5NJG - chains A and B of the 6 polymer chains in the assembly; structure by electron microscopy, 3.78 A resolution.

== Chain A (and B) ==
Protein: ATP-binding cassette sub-family G member 2
Source organism: Homo sapiens
Notes: engineered mutation(s): Has an N-terminal Flag-tag; chain B of this document is another copy of the same molecule, construct and numbering; everything in this record applies to it too
Reference sequence: Q9UNQ0 (ABCG2_HUMAN); numbering as in UniProt (aligned over 2-655)
Sequence (664 residues; numbered -8 to 655; the number before each row is that of its first residue; numbers below 1 keep their minus sign (Asp-8 is residue -8)):
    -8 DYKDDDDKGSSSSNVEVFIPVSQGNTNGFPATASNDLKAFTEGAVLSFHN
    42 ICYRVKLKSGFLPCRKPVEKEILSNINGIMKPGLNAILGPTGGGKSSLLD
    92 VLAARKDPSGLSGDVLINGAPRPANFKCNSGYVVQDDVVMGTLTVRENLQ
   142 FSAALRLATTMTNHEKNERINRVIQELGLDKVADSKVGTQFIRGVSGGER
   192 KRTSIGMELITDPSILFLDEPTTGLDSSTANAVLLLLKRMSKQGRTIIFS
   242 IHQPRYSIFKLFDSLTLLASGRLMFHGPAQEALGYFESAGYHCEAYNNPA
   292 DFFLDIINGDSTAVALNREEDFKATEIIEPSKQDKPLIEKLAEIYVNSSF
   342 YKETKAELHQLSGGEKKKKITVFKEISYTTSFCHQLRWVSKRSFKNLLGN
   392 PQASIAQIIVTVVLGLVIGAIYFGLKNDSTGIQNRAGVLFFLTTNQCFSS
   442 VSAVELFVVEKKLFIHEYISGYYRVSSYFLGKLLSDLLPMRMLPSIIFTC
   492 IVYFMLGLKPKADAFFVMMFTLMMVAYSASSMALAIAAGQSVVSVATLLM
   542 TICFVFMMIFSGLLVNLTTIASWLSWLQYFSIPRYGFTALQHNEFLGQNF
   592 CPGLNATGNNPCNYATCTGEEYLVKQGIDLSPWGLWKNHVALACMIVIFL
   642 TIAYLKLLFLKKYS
Unresolved in the structure: -8 to 369
Disulfide bonds: Cys592-Cys608
Covalent attachments: N-acetylglucosamine (NAG) linked to Asn596
Construct notes: expression tag (-8 to 1)
Swiss-Prot annotation at these positions:
  - binding site (ATP): Gly80 to Ser87, Arg184 to Glu190, Glu211, His243
  - site (Not glycosylated): Asn418, Asn557
  - modified residue: Thr362 (Phosphothreonine)
  - glycosylation: Asn596 (N-linked (GlcNAc...) asparagine)
Reported in the primary citation:
  - contacts within the chain: Arg482-Ser521
  - self-association interface (contacts with another copy of this molecule); pairs are residue here / residue on that copy: Leu554-Leu554, Cys603-Cys603 (disulfide)
  - post-translational modification sites: Asn596
  - mutagenesis - E211Q: abolished catalytic activity
  - disease-associated variants - Q141K: decreased expression (citing earlier work)

== How chain A and chain B interact ==
Disulfides between the chains: Cys603(A)-Cys603(B)
Pairs across the interface (52; chain A residue first):
  Leu405(A) - Phe547(B)  hydrophobic
  Val408(A) - Phe547(B)  hydrophobic
  Ile412(A) - Phe551(B)  hydrophobic
  Ile412(A) - Val556(B)  hydrophobic
  Tyr413(A) - Ile550(B)
  Tyr413(A) - Leu555(B)  hydrogen bond (side chain-backbone)
  Tyr413(A) - Val556(B)
  Ser420(A) - Tyr605(B)
  Thr421(A) - Asn557(B)  hydrogen bond
  Thr421(A) - Thr560(B)
  Gln424(A) - Leu554(B)
  Gln424(A) - Asn557(B)  hydrogen bond
  Gln424(A) - Gln617(B)
  Asn425(A) - Val556(B)  hydrogen bond (side chain-backbone)
  Asn425(A) - Thr560(B)
  Gly428(A) - Leu555(B)
  Phe431(A) - Leu555(B)  hydrophobic
  Phe432(A) - Val546(B)  hydrophobic
  Phe432(A) - Ile550(B)  hydrophobic
  Val546(A) - Phe432(B)  hydrophobic
  Phe547(A) - Leu405(B)  hydrophobic
  Phe547(A) - Val408(B)  hydrophobic
  Ile550(A) - Tyr413(B)
  Ile550(A) - Phe432(B)  hydrophobic
  Phe551(A) - Ile412(B)  hydrophobic
  Leu554(A) - Gln424(B)
  Leu554(A) - Leu555(B)  hydrophobic
  Leu555(A) - Tyr413(B)  hydrogen bond (backbone-side chain)
  Leu555(A) - Gly428(B)
  Leu555(A) - Phe431(B)  hydrophobic
  Leu555(A) - Leu554(B)  hydrophobic
  Val556(A) - Ile412(B)  hydrophobic
  Val556(A) - Tyr413(B)
  Val556(A) - Asn425(B)  hydrogen bond (backbone-side chain)
  Asn557(A) - Thr421(B)  hydrogen bond
  Asn557(A) - Gln424(B)  hydrogen bond
  Thr560(A) - Thr421(B)
  Thr560(A) - Asn425(B)
  Cys592(A) - Tyr605(B)  hydrophobic
  Pro593(A) - Tyr605(B)  hydrogen bond (backbone-side chain)
  Pro602(A) - Pro602(B)
  Pro602(A) - Cys603(B)  hydrogen bond (backbone-side chain)
  Cys603(A) - Pro602(B)  hydrogen bond (side chain-backbone)
  Cys603(A) - Cys603(B)  disulfide
  Cys603(A) - Asn604(B)  hydrogen bond (side chain-backbone)
  Asn604(A) - Cys603(B)  hydrogen bond (backbone-side chain)
  Tyr605(A) - Ser420(B)
  Tyr605(A) - Cys592(B)  hydrophobic
  Tyr605(A) - Pro593(B)  hydrogen bond (side chain-backbone)
  Tyr605(A) - Ala606(B)
  Ala606(A) - Tyr605(B)
  Gln617(A) - Gln424(B)
Interface residues without a listed pair, chain A (34 interface residues in all): Ala411, Gly553, Ile561, Leu565, Leu595, Cys608
Interface residues without a listed pair, chain B (34 interface residues in all): Ala411, Gly553, Ile561, Trp564, Leu565, Leu595

== In short ==
The chain A/chain B interface involves 34 residues from each chain; the contacts include 1 disulfide bond and
14 hydrogen bonds. Among the polar pairs are Tyr413(A)-Leu555(B), Thr421(A)-Asn557(B) and Gln424(A)-Asn557(B).
Covalently linked N-acetylglucosamine: at Asn596(A). The paper reports that E211Q of chain A abolishes
catalytic activity; a modification site at Asn596(A).
Chain A and chain B are both ATP-binding cassette sub-family G member 2 (Homo sapiens); the structure,
Structure of an ABC transporter: part of the structure that could be built de novo, was determined by electron
microscopy (same publication as 5NIV and 5NJ3).
